4GDF - chains A and D of the 4 polymer chains in the assembly; structure by X-ray diffraction, 2.80 A resolution.

[Chain A]
Name: Large T antigen
From: Simian virus 40
UniProtKB: Q9DH70 (Q9DH70_SV40); numbering as in UniProt (aligned over 131-627)
Amino-acid sequence (497 residues; each row starts with the number of its first residue):
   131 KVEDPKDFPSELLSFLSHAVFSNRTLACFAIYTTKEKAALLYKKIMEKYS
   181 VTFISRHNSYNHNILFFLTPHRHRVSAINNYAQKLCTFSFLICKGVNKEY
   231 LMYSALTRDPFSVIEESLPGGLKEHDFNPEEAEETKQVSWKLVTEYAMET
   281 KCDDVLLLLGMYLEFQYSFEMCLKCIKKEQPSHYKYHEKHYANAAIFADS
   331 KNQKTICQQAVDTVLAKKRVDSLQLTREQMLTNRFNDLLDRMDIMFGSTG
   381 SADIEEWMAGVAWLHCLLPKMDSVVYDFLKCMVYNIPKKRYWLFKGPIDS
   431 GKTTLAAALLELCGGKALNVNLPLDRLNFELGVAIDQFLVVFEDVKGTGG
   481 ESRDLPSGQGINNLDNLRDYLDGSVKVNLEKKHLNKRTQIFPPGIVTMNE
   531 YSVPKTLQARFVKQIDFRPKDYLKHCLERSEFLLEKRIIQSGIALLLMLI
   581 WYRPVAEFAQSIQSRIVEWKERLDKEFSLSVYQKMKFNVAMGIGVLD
Metal / ion sites: Zn2+: Cys-302, Cys-305, His-313, His-317
From the paper describing this entry:
  - binding site for the 32-nt DNA strand: Ala-149, Val-150, Phe-151, Ser-152, Asn-153, Arg-154, His-513, Leu-514
  - binding site for the 32-nt DNA strand (chain D): Arg-204, Lys-512
  - self-association interface (contacts with another copy of this molecule); pairs are residue here / residue on that copy: His-513/His-513 (hydrogen bond), Arg-456

[Chain D]
Molecule: 32-nt DNA strand
Sequence (32 nucleotides; numbered 1 to 32; the number before each row is that of its first residue):
     1 CGCCTCGGCCTCTGAGCTATTCCAGAAGTAGT

[How chain A and chain D interact]
Pairs across the interface (32):
  Asn-153(A) with DC9(D), hydrogen bond to the base; DC10(D), hydrogen bond to the base
  Arg-154(A) with DT11(D), base contact
  Thr-155(A) with DG8(D), sugar contact; DC9(D), hydrogen bond to the phosphate
  Arg-202(A) with DG8(D), phosphate contact; DC9(D), phosphate contact
  His-203(A) with DG8(D), salt bridge to the phosphate
  Arg-204(A) with DG7(D), hydrogen bond to the base; DG8(D), hydrogen bond to the base
  Ser-206(A) with DG7(D), phosphate contact
  Ala-207(A) with DG7(D), phosphate contact; DG8(D), phosphate contact
  Asn-210(A) with DG7(D), hydrogen bond to the phosphate
  Gln-267(A) with DT18(D), sugar contact; DA19(D), phosphate contact
  Val-268(A) with DT18(D), sugar contact; DA19(D), hydrogen bond to the phosphate
  Ser-269(A) with DT18(D), phosphate contact
  Trp-270(A) with DT18(D), hydrogen bond to the phosphate; DA19(D), hydrogen bond to the phosphate
  Lys-271(A) with DC17(D), salt bridge to the phosphate; DT18(D), hydrogen bond to the phosphate
  Lys-331(A) with DT20(D), salt bridge to the phosphate
  Asn-332(A) with DA19(D), sugar contact; DT20(D), hydrogen bond to the phosphate
  Phe-459(A) with DA27(D), phosphate contact
  Lys-511(A) with DA27(D), phosphate contact
  Lys-512(A) with DA27(D), phosphate contact; DG28(D), salt bridge to the phosphate
  His-513(A) with DA26(D), phosphate contact; DA27(D), hydrogen bond to the phosphate
Also at the interface, not in a pair above, chain A (21 interface residues in all): Lys-266
Also at the interface, not in a pair above, chain D (15 interface residues in all): DC6, DC12, DG25

[In short]
Chain A and chain D form an interface of 21 and 15 residues respectively; the contacts include 12 hydrogen
bonds and 4 salt bridges. Polar contacts include Asn-153(A)/DC9(D), Asn-153(A)/DC10(D) and Arg-204(A)/DG7(D).
From the paper: a binding site for the 32-nt DNA strand at Ala-149(A), Val-150(A) and Phe-151(A) among others;
a binding site for the 32-nt DNA strand (chain D) at Arg-204(A) and Lys-512(A).
Chain A is Large T antigen (Simian virus 40) and chain D is a 32-nt DNA strand; the structure, A Crystal
Structure of SV40 Large T Antigen, was determined by X-ray diffraction.
